6I4B - chain A; structure by X-ray diffraction, 1.98 A resolution.

Chain A:
Molecule: Dihydroorotate dehydrogenase
From: Plasmodium falciparum
UniProtKB: Q54A96 (Q54A96_PLAFA); numbering as in UniProt; present here: 158-383, 414-569
Chain sequence (405 residues; each row starts with the number of its first residue; note: 30 numbers in that range are skipped by the numbering (no residue carries them; nothing is unmodelled there)):
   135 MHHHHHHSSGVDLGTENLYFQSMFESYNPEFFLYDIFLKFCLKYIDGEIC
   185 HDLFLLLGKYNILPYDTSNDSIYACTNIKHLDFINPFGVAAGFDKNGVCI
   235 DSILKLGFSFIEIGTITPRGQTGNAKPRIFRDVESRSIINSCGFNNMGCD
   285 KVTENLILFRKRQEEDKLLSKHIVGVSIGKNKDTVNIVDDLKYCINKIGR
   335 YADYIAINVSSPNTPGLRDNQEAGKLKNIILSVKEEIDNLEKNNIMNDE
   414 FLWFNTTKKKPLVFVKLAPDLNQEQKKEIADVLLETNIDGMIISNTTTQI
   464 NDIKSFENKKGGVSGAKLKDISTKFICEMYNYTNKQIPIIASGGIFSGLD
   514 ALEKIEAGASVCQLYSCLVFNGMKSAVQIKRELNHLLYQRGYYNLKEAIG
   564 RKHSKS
Disordered / not traced: 135-156, 568-569
Sequence notes: initiating methionine (135); expression tag (136-157)
Residues lining bound ligands:
  - E2N (1-methyl-3-oxidanyl-5-[[3-(trifluoromethyl)phenoxy]methyl]pyrazole-4-carboxylic acid): Phe171, Leu172, Cys175, Leu176, Gly181, Glu182, Cys184, His185, Leu187, Phe188, Leu191, Phe227, Ile263, Arg265, Tyr528, Leu531, Val532, Gly535, Met536
  - FMN (flavin mononucleotide): Ala224, Ala225, Gly226, Lys229, Gly248, Thr249, Ile263, Ile272, Asn274, Cys276, Phe278, Ser311, Asn342, Lys429, Ser457, Asn458, Thr459, Ser477, Gly478, Leu481, Ser505, Gly506, Gly507, Ile508, Gln526, Leu527, Tyr528, Ser529
  - orotic acid (ORO): Lys229, Asn274, Ser275, Cys276, Gly277, Phe278, Asn279, Asn342, Ser345, Pro346, Asn347, Asn458, Thr459
What the authors report for this chain:
  - binding site for E2N: Phe171, Leu172, His185, Leu187, Phe188, Ile263, Arg265, Met536

Summary:
Ligands of chain A: flavin mononucleotide, orotic acid and compound E2N. The paper reports a binding site for
E2N at Phe171, Leu172 and His185 among others.
Chain A is Dihydroorotate dehydrogenase (Plasmodium falciparum); the structure, Plasmodium falciparum
dihydroorotate dehydrogenase (DHODH) co-crystallized with
3-Hydroxy-1-methyl-5-((3-(trifluoromethyl)phenoxy)methyl)-1H-pyrazole-4-carboxylic acid, was determined by
X-ray diffraction together with 6I55 from the same study.
